PDB entry 5AO7 | X-ray diffraction, 2.09 A resolution | chain A

[Chain A]
Protein: Soluble lytic transglycosylase B3
Source organism: Pseudomonas aeruginosa
Reference sequence: Q9HX28 (Q9HX28_PSEAE); residues 6-421 here correspond to UniProt positions 33-448 (UniProt number = residue number + 27)
Sequence (420 residues; each row starts with the number of its first residue):
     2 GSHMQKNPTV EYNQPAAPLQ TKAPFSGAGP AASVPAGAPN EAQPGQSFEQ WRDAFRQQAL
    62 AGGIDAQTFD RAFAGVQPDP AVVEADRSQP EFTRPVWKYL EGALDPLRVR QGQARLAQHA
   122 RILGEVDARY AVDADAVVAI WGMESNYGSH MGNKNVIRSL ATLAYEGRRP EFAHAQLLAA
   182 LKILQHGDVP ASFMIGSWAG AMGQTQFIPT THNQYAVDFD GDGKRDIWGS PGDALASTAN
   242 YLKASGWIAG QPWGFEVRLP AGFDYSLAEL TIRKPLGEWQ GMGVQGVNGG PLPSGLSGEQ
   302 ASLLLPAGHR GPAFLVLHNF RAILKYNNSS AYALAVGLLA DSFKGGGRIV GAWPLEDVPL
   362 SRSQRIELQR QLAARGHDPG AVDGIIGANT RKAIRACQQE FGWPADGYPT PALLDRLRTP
Not modelled in the structure: 2-45, 421
Differences from the reference sequence: expression tag (2-5)
Metal / ion sites: Ca2+: Asp219, Asp221, Asp223, Lys225, Asp234
Small-molecule neighbours:
  - 1,6-anhydro-N-acetylmuramic acid / N-acetylglucosamine: Tyr100, Arg109, Gly143, Met144, Glu145, Ser146, Asn147, His151, Met152, Gly153, Ser198, Ala202, Gln207, Asn328, Tyr333
  - N-acetylglucosamine (NAG; 2-acetamido-2-deoxy-beta-D-glucopyranose): Gln207, Phe208, Ile209, Thr212, Tyr242, Lys326, Tyr327

[Overview]
Bound to chain A: 1,6-anhydro-N-acetylmuramic acid / N-acetylglucosamine and N-acetylglucosamine. Asp219,
Asp221, Asp223, Lys225 and Asp234 form the Ca2+ site.
Chain A is Soluble lytic transglycosylase B3 (Pseudomonas aeruginosa); the structure, Crystal Structure of
SltB3 from Pseudomonas aeruginosa in complex with NAG-anhNAM-pentapeptide, was determined by X-ray diffraction
(same publication as 5ANZ and 5AO8).
